Entry 7PFX (electron microscopy, 4.30 A resolution (low resolution: residue-level contacts below are approximate; hydrogen-bond / salt-bridge calls are withheld)); this record covers chains Q and I of the 11 polymer chains in the assembly.

Chain Q:
Name: Histone H2A type 1-B/E
Organism: Homo sapiens
Reference sequence: P04908 (H2A1B_HUMAN); residues 0-129 here correspond to UniProt positions 1-130 (UniProt number = residue number + 1)
Chain sequence (147 residues; row label = number of the first residue in the row; numbers below 1 keep their minus sign (His-17 is residue -17)):
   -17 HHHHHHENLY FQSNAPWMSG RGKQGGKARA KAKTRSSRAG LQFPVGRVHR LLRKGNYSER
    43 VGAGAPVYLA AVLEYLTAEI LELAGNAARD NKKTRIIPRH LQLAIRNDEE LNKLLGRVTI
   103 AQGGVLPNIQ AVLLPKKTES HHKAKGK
Unresolved in the structure: -17 to 9, 119-129
Sequence notes: expression tag (-17 to -1)
UniProt features mapped onto this chain:
  - modified residue: Ser1 (N-acetylserine), Arg3 (Citrulline), Lys5 (N6-(2-hydroxyisobutyryl)lysine), Lys9 (N6-(2-hydroxyisobutyryl)lysine), Lys13 (N6-(beta-hydroxybutyryl)lysine), Lys36 (N6-(2-hydroxyisobutyryl)lysine), Lys74 (N6-(2-hydroxyisobutyryl)lysine), Lys75 (N6-(2-hydroxyisobutyryl)lysine), Lys95 (N6-(2-hydroxyisobutyryl)lysine), Gln104 (N5-methylglutamine), Lys118 (N6-(2-hydroxyisobutyryl)lysine), Lys119 (N6-crotonyllysine), Thr120 (Phosphothreonine), Lys125 (N6-crotonyllysine)
  - cross-link (Glycyl lysine isopeptide (Lys-Gly)): Lys13 (interchain with G-Cter in ubiquitin), Lys15 (interchain with G-Cter in ubiquitin), Lys119 (interchain with G-Cter in ubiquitin)

Chain I:
Molecule: 177-nt DNA strand
Organism: synthetic construct
Sequence (177 nucleotides; row label = number of the first residue in the row):
   430 GGCCGCCACT GGCCACTGGA GAATCCCGGT GCCGAGGCCG CTCAATTGGT CGTAGACAGC
   490 TCTAGCACCG CTTAAACGCA CGTACGCGCT GTCCCCCGCG TTTTAACCGC CAAGGGGATT
   550 ACTCCCTAGT CTCCAGGCAC GTGTCACATA TATACATCCT GTGCATGTAA GTGCATG

How chain Q and chain I interact:
Residue-residue contacts (19; chain Q residue first):
  Arg11(Q) - DT475(I)
  Arg11(Q) - DT476(I)
  Ala12(Q) - DG477(I)
  Lys13(Q) - DT476(I)
  Ala14(Q) - DT475(I)
  Ala14(Q) - DT476(I)
  Lys15(Q) - DT475(I)
  Lys15(Q) - DT476(I)
  Thr16(Q) - DT475(I)
  Arg17(Q) - DT475(I)
  Arg20(Q) - DT476(I)
  Gly28(Q) - DA474(I)
  Gly28(Q) - DT475(I)
  Arg29(Q) - DA474(I)
  Arg32(Q) - DA474(I)
  Glu41(Q) - DA483(I)
  Arg42(Q) - DG481(I)
  Arg42(Q) - DA483(I)
  Arg77(Q) - DA464(I)
Other interface residues (no listed pair), chain Q (15 interface residues in all): Ser18
Other interface residues (no listed pair), chain I (9 interface residues in all): DG465, DA473

Overview:
15 residues of chain Q and 9 residues of chain I are in contact.
Chain Q is Histone H2A type 1-B/E (Homo sapiens) and chain I is a 177-nt DNA strand (synthetic construct); the
structure, Nucleosome 3 of the 4x207 nucleosome array containing H1, was determined by electron microscopy
together with 7PET, 7PEU, 7PEV, 7PEW, 7PEX, 7PEY and 16 further entries from the same study.
